Entry 3MG0 (X-ray diffraction, 2.68 A resolution); this record covers chains H and I of the 28 polymer chains in the assembly.

== Chain H ==
Name: Proteasome component PUP1
Organism: Saccharomyces cerevisiae
Notes: EC 3.4.25.1
Reference sequence: P25043 (PSB7_YEAST); the construct lacks a stretch of the UniProt sequence and is renumbered around it, so the offset changes along the chain: 1-91 = UniProt 30-120; 93-105 = UniProt 121-133; 106-187 = UniProt 135-216; 189-223 = UniProt 217-251
Sequence (222 residues; each row starts with the number of its first residue; note: 2 numbers in that range are skipped by the numbering (no residue carries them; nothing is unmodelled there)):
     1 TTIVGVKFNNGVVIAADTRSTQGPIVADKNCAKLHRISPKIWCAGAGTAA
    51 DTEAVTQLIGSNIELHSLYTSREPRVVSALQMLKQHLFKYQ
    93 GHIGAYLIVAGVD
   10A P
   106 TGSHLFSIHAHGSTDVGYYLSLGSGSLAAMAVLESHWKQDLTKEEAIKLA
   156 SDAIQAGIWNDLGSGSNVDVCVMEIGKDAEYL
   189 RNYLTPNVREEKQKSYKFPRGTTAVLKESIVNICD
Residues lining bound ligands: bortezomib (BO2; N-[(1R)-1-(dihydroxyboryl)-3-methylbutyl]-N-(pyrazin-2-ylcarbonyl)-L-phenylalaninamide): Thr1, Arg19, Ser20, Thr21, Gln22, Ala27, Cys31, Lys33, Gly45, Ala46, Gly47, Thr48, Ala49, Thr52, Ser129, Gly168
Curated features (UniProtKB/Swiss-Prot):
  - active site: Thr1 (Nucleophile)

== Chain I ==
Name: Proteasome component PUP3
Organism: Saccharomyces cerevisiae
Notes: EC 3.4.25.1
Reference sequence: P25451 (PSB3_YEAST); the construct lacks a stretch of the UniProt sequence and is renumbered around it, so the offset changes along the chain: -8 to -1 = UniProt 2-9; 1-36 = UniProt 10-45; 38-105 = UniProt 46-113; 106-122 = UniProt 117-133; 2 more segments
Sequence (204 residues; numbered -8 to 194 plus 4 insertion-coded residues; 3 numbers in that range are skipped by the numbering (no residue carries them; nothing is unmodelled there); the number before each row is that of its first residue; a row labelled like 10A-10C holds insertion residues (10A, then the next letters in order); numbers below 1 keep their minus sign (Ser-8 is residue -8)):
    -8 SDPSSING
     1 GIVVAMTGKDCVAIACDLRLGSQSLGVSNKFEKIFH
    38 YGHVFLGITGLATDVTTLNEMFRYKTNLYKLKEERAIEPETFTQLVSSSL
    88 YERRFGPYFVGPVVAGIN
10A-10C SKS
   106 GKPFIAGFDLIGCIDEA
   12A K
   123 DFIVSGTASDQLFGMCESLYEPNLEPEDLFETISQALLNAADRDALSGWG
   173 AVVYIIK
   181 KDEVVKRYLKMRQD
Curated features (UniProtKB/Swiss-Prot):
  - modified residue: Ser22 (Phosphoserine)
  - cross-link: Lys62 (Glycyl lysine isopeptide (Lys-Gly) (interchain with G-Cter in ubiquitin))

== Interface between chain H and chain I ==
Residue-residue contacts (64):
  Ile25(H) - Asp132(I)
  Ile25(H) - Phe135(I)  hydrophobic
  Val26(H) - Phe135(I)
  Ala27(H) - Asp120(I)
  Ala27(H) - Phe135(I)
  Asp28(H) - Asp120(I)
  Lys29(H) - Glu139(I)  salt bridge
  Thr48(H) - Ile116(I)
  Ala49(H) - Cys118(I)  hydrophobic
  Ala50(H) - Tyr88(I)
  Ala50(H) - Ile116(I)  hydrophobic
  Ala50(H) - Cys118(I)
  Asp51(H) - Tyr88(I)  hydrogen bond
  Asp51(H) - Arg91(I)  salt bridge
  Ala54(H) - Tyr88(I)
  Tyr90(H) - Phe92(I)  hydrophobic
  His94(H) - Arg91(I)
  His94(H) - Phe92(I)
  Ile95(H) - Phe92(I)  hydrophobic
  Arg197(H) - Glu139(I)  salt bridge
  Lys200(H) - Glu139(I)
  Lys200(H) - Ser140(I)  hydrogen bond (side chain-backbone)
  Lys200(H) - Tyr142(I)  hydrogen bond (side chain-backbone)
  Ser203(H) - Glu143(I)  hydrogen bond
  Tyr204(H) - Ser140(I)
  Tyr204(H) - Leu141(I)  hydrophobic
  Lys205(H) - Glu143(I)
  Lys205(H) - Asp150(I)
  Phe206(H) - Leu141(I)  hydrophobic
  Phe206(H) - Gln157(I)
  Arg208(H) - Glu149(I)
  Arg208(H) - Asp150(I)  salt bridge
  Arg208(H) - Glu153(I)
  Gly209(H) - Glu153(I)  hydrogen bond (backbone-side chain)
  Thr210(H) - Glu153(I)
  Thr210(H) - Gln157(I)
  Thr211(H) - Glu153(I)  hydrogen bond
  Thr211(H) - Ser156(I)
  Thr211(H) - Gln157(I)  hydrogen bond
  Thr211(H) - Leu189(I)
  Ala212(H) - Leu189(I)
  Ala212(H) - Lys190(I)  hydrogen bond (backbone-backbone)
  Val213(H) - Phe152(I)  hydrophobic
  Val213(H) - Tyr188(I)
  Leu214(H) - Tyr188(I)  hydrogen bond (backbone-backbone)
  Leu214(H) - Leu189(I)
  Leu214(H) - Lys190(I)
  Lys215(H) - Arg187(I)
  Lys215(H) - Tyr188(I)  hydrogen bond (backbone-backbone)
  Glu216(H) - Lys186(I)
  Glu216(H) - Arg187(I)  salt bridge
  Ser217(H) - Val185(I)
  Ser217(H) - Lys186(I)  hydrogen bond (backbone-backbone)
  Ile218(H) - Val184(I)
  Val219(H) - His36(I)
  Val219(H) - Tyr176(I)  hydrophobic
  Val219(H) - Val184(I)  hydrogen bond (backbone-backbone)
  Val219(H) - Lys186(I)
  Asn220(H) - His36(I)
  Ile221(H) - Gly39(I)
  Ile221(H) - His40(I)
  Ile221(H) - Phe42(I)  hydrophobic
  Ile221(H) - Val184(I)  hydrophobic
  Asp223(H) - Lys67(I)  salt bridge
Also at the interface, not in a pair above, chain H (35 interface residues in all): Pro207
Also at the interface, not in a pair above, chain I (37 interface residues in all): Asp114, Gly117, Glu147, Thr154, Leu160

== In short ==
Chain H and chain I form an interface of 35 and 37 residues respectively; the contacts include 12 hydrogen
bonds and 6 salt bridges. Polar contacts include Lys29(H)-Glu139(I), Asp51(H)-Arg91(I) and
Arg197(H)-Glu139(I). Ligands of chain H: bortezomib.
Chain H is Proteasome component PUP1 and chain I is Proteasome component PUP3, both from Saccharomyces
cerevisiae; the structure, Structure of yeast 20S proteasome with bortezomib, was determined by X-ray
diffraction (same publication as 3MG6, 3MG7, 3MG8 and 3MG4).
